4MKB - chain A; structure by X-ray diffraction, 1.90 A resolution.

[Chain A]
Molecule: RNA-directed RNA polymerase
Organism: Hepatitis C virus
Notes: EC 2.7.7.48
UniProt: P26663 (POLG_HCVBK); residues 2-570 here correspond to UniProt positions 2421-2989 (UniProt number = residue number + 2419)
Amino-acid sequence (570 residues; row label = number of the first residue in the row):
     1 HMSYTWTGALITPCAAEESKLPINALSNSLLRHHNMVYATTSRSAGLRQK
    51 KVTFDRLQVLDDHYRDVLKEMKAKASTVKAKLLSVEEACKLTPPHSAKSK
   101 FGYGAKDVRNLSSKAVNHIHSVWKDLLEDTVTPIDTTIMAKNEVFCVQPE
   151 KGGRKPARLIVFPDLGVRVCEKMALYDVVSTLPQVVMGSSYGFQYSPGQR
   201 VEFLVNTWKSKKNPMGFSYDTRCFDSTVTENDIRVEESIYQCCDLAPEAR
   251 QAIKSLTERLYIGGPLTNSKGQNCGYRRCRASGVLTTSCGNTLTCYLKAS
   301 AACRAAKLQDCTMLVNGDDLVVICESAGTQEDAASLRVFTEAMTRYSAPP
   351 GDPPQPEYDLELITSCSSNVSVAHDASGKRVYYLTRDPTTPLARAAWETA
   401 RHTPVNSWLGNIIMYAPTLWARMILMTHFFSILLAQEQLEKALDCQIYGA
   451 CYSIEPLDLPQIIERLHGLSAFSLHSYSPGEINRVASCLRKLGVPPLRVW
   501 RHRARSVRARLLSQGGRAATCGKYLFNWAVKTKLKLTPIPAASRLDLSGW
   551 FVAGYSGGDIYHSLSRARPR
Unresolved in the structure: 149-153, 563-570
Sequence notes: expression tag (1)
Small-molecule neighbours: 28V (N-(4-{(E)-2-[3-tert-butyl-2-methoxy-5-(3-oxo-2,3-dihydropyridazin-4-yl)phenyl]ethenyl}phenyl)methanesulfonamide): F193, P197, R200, S288, N291, N316, G317, D318, D319, C366, S368, L384, G410, N411, M414, Y415, Q446, I447, Y448, S556
UniProt features mapped onto this chain:
  - binding site (Mg(2+)): D220, D318, D319
  - modified residue (Phosphoserine): S29, S42
What the authors report for this chain:
  - binding site for 28V: G410, S556

[In short]
Bound to chain A: compound 28V. From UniProt: 3 Mg2+-binding residues. The paper reports a binding site for
28V at G410 and S556.
Chain A is RNA-directed RNA polymerase (Hepatitis C virus); the structure, Hepatitis C Virus polymerase NS5B
genotype 1b (BK) in complex with inhibitor 14
(N-(4-{(E)-2-[3-tert-butyl-2-methoxy-5-(3-oxo-2,3-dihydropyridazin-4-yl)phenyl]ethenyl}phenyl)methanesulfonamide),
was determined by X-ray diffraction together with 4MK7, 4MK8, 4MK9 and 4MKA from the same study.
